Entry 2YAY (X-ray diffraction, 1.86 A resolution); this record covers chain A.

# Chain A
Protein: Dutpase
Organism: Leishmania major
Notes: EC 3.6.1.23
UniProt: O15826 (O15826_LEIMA); residues 1-268 here = UniProt positions 1-268
Sequence (271 residues; row label = number of the first residue in the row; numbers below 1 keep their minus sign (Gly-2 is residue -2)):
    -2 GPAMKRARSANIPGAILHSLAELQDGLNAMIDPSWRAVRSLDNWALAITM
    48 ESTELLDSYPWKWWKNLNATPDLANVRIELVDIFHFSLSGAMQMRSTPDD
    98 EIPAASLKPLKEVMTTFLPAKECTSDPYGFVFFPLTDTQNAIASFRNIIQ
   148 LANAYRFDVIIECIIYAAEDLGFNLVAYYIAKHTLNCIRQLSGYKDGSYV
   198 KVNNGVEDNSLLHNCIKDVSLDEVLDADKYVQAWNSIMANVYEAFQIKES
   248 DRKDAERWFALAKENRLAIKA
Disordered / not traced: -2 to 7, 265-268
Construct notes: expression tag (-2 to 0)
Bound ions: Ca2+ site 1: Glu48, Glu51 (together with dUpNpp); Ca2+ site 2: Glu48, Glu51, Glu76, Asp79 (together with dUpNpp)
Residues lining bound ligands: dUpNpp (DUP; 2'-deoxyuridine 5'-alpha,beta-imido-triphosphate): Gln21, Leu24, Asn25, Ile28, Trp41, Glu48, Glu51, Lys59, Trp60, Trp61, Lys62, Glu76, Asp79, His82, Phe83, Lys179, Asn183, Arg186, Tyr191, Lys198, Asn206
What the authors report for this chain:
  - binding site for dUpNpp: Glu51
  - Ca2+ coordination: Glu51
  - conformationally variable residues: Glu51

# In short
Chain A binds dUpNpp. The Ca2+ site 1 is built by Glu48 and Glu51. The Ca2+ site 2 is built by Glu48, Glu51,
Glu76 and Asp79. The paper reports a binding site for dUpNpp at Glu51; Ca2+ coordination by Glu51.
Chain A is Dutpase (Leishmania major); the structure, The Crystal Structure of Leishmania major dUTPase in
complex with substrate analogue dUpNpp, was determined by X-ray diffraction, deposited together with 2YAZ,
2YB0 and 2CJE.
